4A3C - chains C and K of the 15 polymer chains in the assembly; structure by X-ray diffraction, 3.50 A resolution.

Chain C:
Molecule: DNA-directed RNA polymerase II subunit RPB3
Organism: Saccharomyces cerevisiae
Reference sequence: P16370 (RPB3_YEAST); numbering as in UniProt (aligned over 1-318)
Sequence (318 residues; row label = number of the first residue in the row):
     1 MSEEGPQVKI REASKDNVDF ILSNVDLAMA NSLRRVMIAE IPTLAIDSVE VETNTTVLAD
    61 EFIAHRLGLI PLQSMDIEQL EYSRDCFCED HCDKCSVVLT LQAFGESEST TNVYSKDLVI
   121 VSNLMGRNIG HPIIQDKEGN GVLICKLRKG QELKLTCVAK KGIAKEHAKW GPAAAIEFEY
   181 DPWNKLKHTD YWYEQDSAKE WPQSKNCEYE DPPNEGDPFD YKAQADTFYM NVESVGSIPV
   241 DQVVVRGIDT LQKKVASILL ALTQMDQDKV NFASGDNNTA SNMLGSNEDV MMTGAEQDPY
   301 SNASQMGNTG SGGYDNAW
Disordered / not traced: 1-2, 269-318
Curated features (UniProtKB/Swiss-Prot):
  - binding site (Zn(2+)): C86, C88, C92, C95
  - modified residue: S2 (N-acetylserine)
Metal / ion sites: Zn2+: C86, C88, C92, C95

Chain K:
Molecule: DNA-directed RNA polymerase II subunit RPB11
Organism: Saccharomyces cerevisiae
Reference sequence: P38902 (RPB11_YEAST); residue numbers follow UniProt; this construct covers 1-120
Sequence (120 residues; row label = number of the first residue in the row):
     1 MNAPDRFELF LLGEGESKLK IDPDTKAPNA VVITFEKEDH TLGNLIRAEL LNDRKVLFAA
    61 YKVEHPFFAR FKLRIQTTEG YDPKDALKNA CNSIINKLGA LKTNFETEWN LQTLAADDAF
Disordered / not traced: 116-120

How chain C and chain K interact:
Pairs across the interface (94; chain C residue first):
  E3(C) - N104(K)
  E4(C) - A100(K)
  E4(C) - T103(K)
  G5(C) - A100(K)
  P6(C) - K97(K)
  P6(C) - A100(K)
  P6(C) - L101(K)
  P6(C) - N104(K)  hydrogen bond (backbone-side chain)
  Q7(C) - N104(K)
  V8(C) - L101(K)  hydrophobic
  V8(C) - F105(K)  hydrophobic
  V8(C) - E108(K)
  K9(C) - E108(K)
  I10(C) - F105(K)  hydrophobic
  I10(C) - E108(K)  hydrogen bond (backbone-side chain)
  I10(C) - W109(K)
  I10(C) - Q112(K)
  A13(C) - W109(K)  hydrophobic
  A13(C) - L114(K)
  S14(C) - W109(K)
  S14(C) - A115(K)
  K15(C) - A115(K)
  V18(C) - F105(K)  hydrophobic
  V18(C) - W109(K)  hydrophobic
  L22(C) - L101(K)  hydrophobic
  D26(C) - E49(K)
  D26(C) - N52(K)
  D26(C) - K97(K)  salt bridge
  A28(C) - N44(K)
  A28(C) - A48(K)  hydrophobic
  M29(C) - L45(K)  hydrophobic
  M29(C) - I94(K)
  M29(C) - K97(K)
  M29(C) - L98(K)  hydrophobic
  S32(C) - T41(K)  hydrogen bond (side chain-backbone)
  S32(C) - L45(K)
  R35(C) - D39(K)  salt bridge
  R35(C) - H40(K)
  R35(C) - T41(K)  hydrogen bond
  V36(C) - T41(K)
  E40(C) - T41(K)
  R84(C) - F10(K)
  R84(C) - L11(K)
  I163(C) - F10(K)  hydrophobic
  A164(C) - R6(K)
  K165(C) - R6(K)  hydrogen bond (backbone-side chain)
  K165(C) - L9(K)
  K165(C) - F10(K)
  E166(C) - R6(K)  hydrogen bond (backbone-side chain)
  E166(C) - F7(K)
  E166(C) - F10(K)
  H167(C) - R6(K)
  D241(C) - F105(K)
  D241(C) - W109(K)
  V244(C) - F105(K)  hydrophobic
  V245(C) - K102(K)
  V245(C) - F105(K)  hydrophobic
  V245(C) - E106(K)
  I248(C) - L98(K)
  I248(C) - L101(K)  hydrophobic
  I248(C) - K102(K)
  D249(C) - K102(K)  salt bridge
  L251(C) - L45(K)  hydrophobic
  Q252(C) - I95(K)
  Q252(C) - L98(K)
  Q252(C) - G99(K)
  Q252(C) - K102(K)
  K254(C) - E38(K)  salt bridge
  K254(C) - D39(K)  salt bridge
  K254(C) - T41(K)
  K254(C) - L42(K)
  V255(C) - L42(K)  hydrophobic
  V255(C) - C91(K)
  V255(C) - I94(K)  hydrophobic
  V255(C) - I95(K)  hydrophobic
  A256(C) - I95(K)
  I258(C) - K18(K)
  I258(C) - L19(K)
  I258(C) - F35(K)  hydrophobic
  I258(C) - L42(K)  hydrophobic
  I258(C) - C91(K)  hydrophobic
  L259(C) - K88(K)
  L259(C) - C91(K)  hydrophobic
  L259(C) - N92(K)
  L259(C) - I95(K)  hydrophobic
  A261(C) - L19(K)  hydrophobic
  L262(C) - L19(K)  hydrophobic
  L262(C) - I21(K)  hydrophobic
  L262(C) - L87(K)  hydrophobic
  L262(C) - K88(K)
  T263(C) - K88(K)  hydrogen bond
  M265(C) - S17(K)
  M265(C) - L19(K)
  D266(C) - K88(K)  salt bridge
Other interface residues (no listed pair), chain C (46 interface residues in all): F20, L33, V240
Other interface residues (no listed pair), chain K (42 interface residues in all): K37

In short:
46 residues of chain C and 42 residues of chain K are in contact, with 7 hydrogen bonds and 6 salt bridges.
Polar contacts include D26(C)-K97(K), R35(C)-D39(K) and D249(C)-K102(K). C86(C), C88(C), C92(C) and C95(C)
coordinate Zn2+. UniProt lists 4 Zn2+-binding residues on chain C.
Chain C is DNA-directed RNA polymerase II subunit RPB3 and chain K is DNA-directed RNA polymerase II subunit
RPB11, both from Saccharomyces cerevisiae; the structure, RNA Polymerase II initial transcribing complex with
a 5nt DNA-RNA hybrid, was determined by X-ray diffraction (same publication as 4A3B, 4A3D, 4A3E, 4A3F, 4A3G,
4A3I and 4 further entries).
